PDB entry 8TQ4 | X-ray diffraction, 3.59 A resolution | chains A and L of the 5 polymer chains in the assembly

[Chain A]
Molecule: H2 class I histocompatibility antigen D-d alpha chain (H2-Dd)
From: Mus musculus
Reference sequence: P01900 (HA12_MOUSE); residues 2-274 here correspond to UniProt positions 26-298 (UniProt number = residue number + 24)
Chain sequence (273 residues; each row starts with the number of its first residue):
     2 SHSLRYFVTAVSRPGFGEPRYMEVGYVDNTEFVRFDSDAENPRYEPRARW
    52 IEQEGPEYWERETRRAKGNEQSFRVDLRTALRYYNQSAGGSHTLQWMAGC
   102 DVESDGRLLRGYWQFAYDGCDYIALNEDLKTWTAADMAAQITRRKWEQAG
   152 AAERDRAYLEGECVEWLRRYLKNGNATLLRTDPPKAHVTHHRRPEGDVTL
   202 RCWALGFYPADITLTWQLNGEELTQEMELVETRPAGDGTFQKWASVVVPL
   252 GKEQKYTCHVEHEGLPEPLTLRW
Cystine bridges: Cys101-Cys164, Cys203-Cys259
UniProt features mapped onto this chain:
  - glycosylation (N-linked (GlcNAc...) asparagine): Asn86, Asn176

[Chain L]
Molecule: Fab M142 Light Chain
From: Rattus norvegicus
Notes: antibody fragment or engineered binder
Chain sequence (213 residues; each row starts with the number of its first residue):
     1 DIQMTQSPSSMSASLGDKVTINCLASEDIGNYLSWYQQRPGKSPKLMIYG
    51 VTNLEDGVPSRFSGSRSGSDYSLTINSLGYDDEGIYHCHEYYEYPFTFGS
   101 GTKLEIKRADAAPTVSIFPPSTEQLATGGASVVCLMNNFYPRDISVKWKI
   151 DGTERRDGVLDSVTDQDSKDSTYSMSSTLSLTKADYESHNLYTCEVVHKT
   201 SSSPVVKSFNRNE
Cystine bridges: Cys23-Cys88, Cys134-Cys194

[Chain A / chain L interface]
Residue-residue contacts (11):
  Arg14(A) with Tyr49(L)
  Pro15(A) with Tyr49(L)
  Gly16(A) with Tyr49(L)
  Phe17(A) with Tyr32(L), hydrophobic; Tyr49(L); Gly50(L); Tyr91(L), hydrogen bond (backbone-side chain)
  Gly18(A) with Tyr49(L); Gly50(L); Asn53(L)
  Glu19(A) with Asn53(L)
Also at the interface, not in a pair above, chain A (7 interface residues in all): Ala89
Also at the interface, not in a pair above, chain L (7 interface residues in all): Asn31, Asp56

[Summary]
Chain A and chain L each contribute 7 residues to their interface; the contacts include 1 hydrogen bond. Its
one hydrogen-bonded contact is Phe17(A)-Tyr91(L).
Here chain A is H2 class I histocompatibility antigen D-d alpha chain (H2-Dd) (Mus musculus) and chain L is
Fab M142 Light Chain (Rattus norvegicus). Entry 8TQ4 (Crystal structure of Fab M142 in complex with MHC-I
(H2-Dd)) was determined by X-ray diffraction.
